PDB entry 3V74 | X-ray diffraction, 2.30 A resolution | chains A and B

Chain A:
Name: Fem-3 mRNA-binding factor 2
From: Caenorhabditis elegans
UniProt: Q09312 (FBF2_CAEEL); residues 164-575 here = UniProt positions 164-575
Amino-acid sequence (413 residues; row label = number of the first residue in the row):
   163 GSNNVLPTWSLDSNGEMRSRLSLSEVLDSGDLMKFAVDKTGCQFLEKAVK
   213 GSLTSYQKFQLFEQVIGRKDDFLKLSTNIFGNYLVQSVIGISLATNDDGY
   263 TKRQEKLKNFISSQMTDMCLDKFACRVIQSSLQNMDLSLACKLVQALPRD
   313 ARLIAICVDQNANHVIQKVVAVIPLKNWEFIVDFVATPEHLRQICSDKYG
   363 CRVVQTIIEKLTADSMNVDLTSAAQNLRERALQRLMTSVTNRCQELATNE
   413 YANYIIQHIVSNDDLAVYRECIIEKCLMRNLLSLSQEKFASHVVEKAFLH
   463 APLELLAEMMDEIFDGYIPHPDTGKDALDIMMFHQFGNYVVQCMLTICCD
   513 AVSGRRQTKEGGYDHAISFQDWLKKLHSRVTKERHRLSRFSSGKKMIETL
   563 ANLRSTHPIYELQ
Not modelled in the structure: 163-167, 481-486, 568-575
Sequence notes: expression tag (163)
UniProt features mapped onto this chain:
  - site: Tyr479 (Interacts with lst-1)
  - mutagenesis: Arg288 (R288A: Reduces RNA binding affinity; R288F/Y: Broadens binding specificity at specific nucleotide positions in the RNA target ...), Cys363 (C363A: Increases binding affinity for 8 nt target RNA by comparison with 9 nt target; when associated with only Y-364, or with Y-364 and A- or S-367 ...), Arg364 (R364Y: Abolishes binding affinity for both 8 and 9 nt target RNAs ...), Gln367 (Q367A/S: Increases binding specificity for 8 nt RNA target when associated with A- or S-363 and Y-364), Leu444 (L444A: Does not affect binding to lst-1), Gln448 (Q448G: Slightly reduces binding to lst-1), His454 (H454A: Reduces binding affinity to 9 nt target RNA; H454Y/F/W/N/R: Switches nucleotide specificity at positions +2 and +3 in the RNA target), Tyr479 to Thr485 (Abrogates binding to lst-1), Tyr479 (Y479A: Reduces thermal stability and disrupts interaction with lst-1; Y479G/A/V/Q/F/R: Abrogates binding to lst-1), Ile480 (I480A: Does not affect binding to lst-1), Pro481 (P481A: Does not affect binding to lst-1), His482 (H482A: Does not affect binding to lst-1), 4 further mutagenesis entries in UniProt

Chain B:
Molecule: 13-nt RNA strand
Sequence (13 nucleotides; numbered 1 to 13; the number before each row is that of its first residue):
     1 UCAUGUGCCAUAC
Not modelled in the structure: 1, 13

Interface between chain A and chain B:
Contacting residue pairs (50; chain A residue first):
  Lys201(A) - A12(B)  hydrogen bond to the phosphate
  Gln205(A) - A12(B)  base contact
  Glu208(A) - A12(B)  hydrogen bond to the base
  Asn244(A) - U11(B)  hydrogen bond to the base
  Tyr245(A) - U11(B)  hydrogen bond to the base
  Tyr245(A) - A12(B)  stacking on the base
  Gln248(A) - U11(B)  hydrogen bond to the base
  Phe285(A) - U11(B)  base contact
  Cys287(A) - A10(B)  base contact
  Arg288(A) - A10(B)  base contact
  Arg288(A) - U11(B)  hydrogen bond to the sugar
  Gln291(A) - A10(B)  hydrogen bond to the base
  His326(A) - A10(B)  stacking on the base
  Lys360(A) - G7(B)  sugar contact
  Lys360(A) - C8(B)  sugar contact
  Tyr361(A) - C8(B)  sugar contact
  Cys363(A) - G7(B)  hydrogen bond to the base
  Arg364(A) - G7(B)  base contact
  Arg364(A) - C8(B)  hydrogen bond to the base
  Glu412(A) - U6(B)  base contact
  Tyr413(A) - G7(B)  sugar contact
  Asn415(A) - U6(B)  hydrogen bond to the base
  Tyr416(A) - U6(B)  hydrogen bond to the base
  Tyr416(A) - G7(B)  stacking on the base
  Gln419(A) - U6(B)  hydrogen bond to the base
  Lys450(A) - G5(B)  hydrogen bond to the sugar
  Lys450(A) - U6(B)  salt bridge to the phosphate
  Phe451(A) - U6(B)  base contact
  Ser453(A) - G5(B)  hydrogen bond to the base
  His454(A) - G5(B)  hydrogen bond to the base
  His454(A) - U6(B)  stacking on the base
  Glu457(A) - G5(B)  hydrogen bond to the base
  Met494(A) - C2(B)  base contact
  Phe495(A) - C2(B)  hydrogen bond to the base
  His496(A) - C2(B)  base contact
  Gln497(A) - U4(B)  base contact
  Phe498(A) - G5(B)  sugar contact
  Asn500(A) - C2(B)  base contact
  Asn500(A) - U4(B)  hydrogen bond to the base
  Tyr501(A) - U4(B)  hydrogen bond to the base
  Tyr501(A) - G5(B)  stacking on the base
  Gln504(A) - U4(B)  hydrogen bond to the base
  Phe552(A) - C2(B)  base contact
  Ser553(A) - C2(B)  hydrogen bond to the sugar
  Ser553(A) - A3(B)  hydrogen bond to the base
  Ser553(A) - U4(B)  base contact
  Ser554(A) - C2(B)  hydrogen bond to the base
  Ser554(A) - U4(B)  base contact
  Lys556(A) - A3(B)  base contact
  Lys557(A) - U4(B)  hydrogen bond to the base
Also at the interface, not in a pair above, chain A (45 interface residues in all): Cys204, Ile241, Phe242, Lys284, Gln322, Asn323, Arg551
Also at the interface, not in a pair above, chain B (11 interface residues in all): C9

Overview:
45 residues of chain A and 11 residues of chain B are in contact; the contacts include 24 hydrogen bonds, 1
salt bridge and 5 aromatic stacking contacts. Among the polar pairs are Glu208(A)-A12(B), Asn244(A)-U11(B) and
Tyr245(A)-U11(B).
Chain A is Fem-3 mRNA-binding factor 2 (Caenorhabditis elegans) and chain B is a 13-nt RNA strand; the
structure, crystal structure of FBF-2 in complex with gld-1 FBEa13 RNA, was determined by X-ray diffraction.
